3D9A - chains C and H of the 3 polymer chains in the assembly; structure by X-ray diffraction, 1.20 A resolution.

== Chain C ==
Protein: Lysozyme C
Organism: Gallus gallus
Notes: EC 3.2.1.17
UniProt: P00698 (LYSC_CHICK); residues 601-729 here correspond to UniProt positions 19-147 (UniProt number = residue number - 582)
Chain sequence (129 residues; each row starts with the number of its first residue):
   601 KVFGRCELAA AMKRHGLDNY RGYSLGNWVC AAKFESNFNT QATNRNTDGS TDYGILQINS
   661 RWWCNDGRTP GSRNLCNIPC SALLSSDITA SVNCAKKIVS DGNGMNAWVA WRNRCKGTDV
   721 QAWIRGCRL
Curated features (UniProtKB/Swiss-Prot):
  - active site: Glu-635, Asp-652
  - binding site (substrate): Asp-701
Cystine bridges: Cys-606/Cys-727, Cys-630/Cys-715, Cys-664/Cys-680, Cys-676/Cys-694
From the paper describing this entry:
  - contacts within the chain: Gly-616/Asp-618

== Chain H ==
Protein: Heavy Chain of HyHel10 Antibody Fragment (Fab)
Organism: Mus musculus
Notes: antibody fragment or engineered binder
Chain sequence (210 residues; each row starts with the number of its first residue):
   301 DVQLQESGPS LVKPSQTLSL TCSVTGDSIT SDYWSWIRKF PGNRLEYMGY VSYSGSTYYN
   361 PSLKSRISIT RDTSKNQYYL DLNSVTTEDT ATYYCANWDG DYWGQGTLVT VSAAKTTPPS
   421 VYPLAPGSAA QTNSMVTLGC LVKGYFPEPV TVTWNSGSLS SGVHTFPAVL QSDLYTLSSS
   481 VTVPSSTWPS ETVTCNVAHP ASSTKVDKKI
Cystine bridges: Cys-322/Cys-395, Cys-440/Cys-495

== How chain C and chain H interact ==
Contacting residue pairs (31; chain C residue first):
  Arg-621(C) with Tyr-350(H), hydrogen bond; Tyr-358(H)
  Trp-662(C) with Tyr-353(H), hydrophobic
  Trp-663(C) with Tyr-333(H); Tyr-353(H), hydrophobic
  Arg-673(C) with Thr-330(H); Ser-331(H)
  Leu-675(C) with Ser-331(H); Asp-332(H); Tyr-353(H), hydrophobic
  Asn-677(C) with Asp-332(H); Asp-399(H)
  Lys-697(C) with Asp-332(H), salt bridge; Tyr-333(H), hydrogen bond (backbone-side chain); Trp-398(H); Asp-399(H), salt bridge
  Ile-698(C) with Tyr-333(H)
  Ser-700(C) with Tyr-333(H); Tyr-350(H), hydrogen bond (backbone-side chain); Tyr-358(H); Trp-398(H)
  Asp-701(C) with Tyr-333(H); Ser-352(H), hydrogen bond; Tyr-353(H); Ser-354(H), hydrogen bond; Ser-356(H), hydrogen bond; Tyr-358(H)
  Gly-702(C) with Ser-352(H); Ser-356(H), hydrogen bond (backbone-side chain); Tyr-358(H)
  Asn-703(C) with Tyr-353(H), hydrogen bond
Also at the interface, not in a pair above, chain C (15 interface residues in all): Tyr-620, Asn-674, Lys-696

== In short ==
15 residues of chain C and 12 residues of chain H are in contact, with 8 hydrogen bonds and 2 salt bridges.
Polar pairs include Lys-697(C)/Asp-332(H), Lys-697(C)/Asp-399(H) and Arg-621(C)/Tyr-350(H). UniProt lists
active-site residues Glu-635(C) and Asp-652(C) and substrate-binding residue Asp-701(C) on chain C. From the
paper: contacts within the chain involving Gly-616(C) and Asp-618(C).
Here chain C is Lysozyme C (Gallus gallus) and chain H is Heavy Chain of HyHel10 Antibody Fragment (Fab) (Mus
musculus). Entry 3D9A (High Resolution Crystal Structure Structure of HyHel10 Fab Complexed to Hen Egg
Lysozyme) was determined by X-ray diffraction.
